4OP3 - chain A; structure by X-ray diffraction, 2.82 A resolution.

Chain A:
Protein: Glucokinase Regulatory Protein
From: Homo sapiens
Reference sequence: Q14397 (GCKR_HUMAN); residues 1-625 here = UniProt positions 1-625
Amino-acid sequence (638 residues; each row starts with the number of its first residue; numbers below 1 keep their minus sign (Met-11 is residue -11)):
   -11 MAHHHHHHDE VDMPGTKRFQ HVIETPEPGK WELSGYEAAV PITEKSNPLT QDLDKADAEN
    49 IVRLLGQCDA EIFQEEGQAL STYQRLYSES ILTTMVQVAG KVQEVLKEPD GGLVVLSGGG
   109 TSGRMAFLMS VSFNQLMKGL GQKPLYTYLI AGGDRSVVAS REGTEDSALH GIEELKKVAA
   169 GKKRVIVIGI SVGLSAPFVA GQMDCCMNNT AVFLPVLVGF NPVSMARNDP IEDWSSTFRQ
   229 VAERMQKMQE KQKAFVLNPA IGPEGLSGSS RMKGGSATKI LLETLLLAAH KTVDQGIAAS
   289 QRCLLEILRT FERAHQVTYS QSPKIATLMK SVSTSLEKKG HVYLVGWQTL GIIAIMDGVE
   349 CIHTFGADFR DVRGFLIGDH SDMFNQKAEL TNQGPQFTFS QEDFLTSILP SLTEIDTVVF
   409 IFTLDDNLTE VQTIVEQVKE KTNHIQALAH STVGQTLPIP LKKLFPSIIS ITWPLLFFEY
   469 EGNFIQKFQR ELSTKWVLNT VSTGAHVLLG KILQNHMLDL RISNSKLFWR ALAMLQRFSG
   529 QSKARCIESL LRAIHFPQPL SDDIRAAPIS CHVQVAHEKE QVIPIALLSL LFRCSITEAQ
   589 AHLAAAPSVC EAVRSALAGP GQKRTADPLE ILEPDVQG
Not modelled in the structure: -11 to 0, 67-68, 366-384, 607-626
Sequence notes: expression tag (-11 to 0, 626)
Residues lining bound ligands:
  - 2UY ((2S)-2-{6'-[(6-aminopyridin-3-yl)sulfonyl]-2'-(phenylamino)-2,3'-bipyridin-5-yl}-1,1,1-trifluoropropan-2-ol): His9, Ile11, Tyr24, Ala27, Val28, Pro29, Glu32, Ser34, Gly181, Leu182, Ser183, Asn209, Met213, Ala214, Arg215, Asp217, His504, Lys514, Trp517, Arg518, Ala521, Met522, Arg525
  - D-sorbitol-6-phosphate (S6P): Gly107, Gly108, Thr109, Ser110, Glu150, Glu153, Ile178, Ser179, Val180, Gly181, Ser183, Ala184, Gly256, Ser257, Ser258, Arg259, His351, Thr352, Lys514
UniProt features mapped onto this chain:
  - region: Ala199, Val200 (Important for interaction with GCK), Leu463 to Phe465 (Essential for interaction with GCK)
  - binding site (beta-D-fructose 1-phosphate): Thr109, Ser110, Glu153, Ser179 to Gly181, Glu348, Lys514
  - binding site (beta-D-fructose 6-phosphate): Thr109, Ser110, Ser179 to Gly181, Lys514
  - natural variant: Pro446 (P446L: Protective factor against diabetes type 2)
  - mutagenesis: Lys326 to Lys327 (No effect on inhibition of glucokinase), Asp413 (D413A: Impairs inhibition of glucokinase), Lys450 to Lys451 (Impairs inhibition of glucokinase), Leu463 to Phe465 (Abolishes interaction with GCK. Abolishes inhibition of GCK)

Summary:
Chain A binds compound 2UY and D-sorbitol-6-phosphate. Curated annotation (UniProt) lists 8 beta-D-fructose
1-phosphate-binding residues, 6 beta-D-fructose 6-phosphate-binding residues and 8 mutagenesis sites.
Chain A is Glucokinase Regulatory Protein (Homo sapiens); the structure, Human GKRP bound to AMG-5112 and
Sorbitol-6-phosphate, was determined by X-ray diffraction together with 4OP1 and 4OP2 from the same study.
